2C9W - chains B and C of the 3 polymer chains in the assembly; structure by X-ray diffraction, 1.90 A resolution.

== Chain B ==
Name: Transcription elongation factor B polypeptide 2
Organism: Homo sapiens
UniProtKB: Q15370 (ELOB_HUMAN); residue numbers follow UniProt; this construct covers 1-118
Chain sequence (118 residues; numbered 1 to 118; the number before each row is that of its first residue):
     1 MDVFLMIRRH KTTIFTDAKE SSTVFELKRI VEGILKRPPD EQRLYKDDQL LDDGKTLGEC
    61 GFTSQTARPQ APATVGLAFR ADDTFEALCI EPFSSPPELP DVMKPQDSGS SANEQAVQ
Disordered / not traced: 1, 105-118
UniProt features mapped onto this chain:
  - modified residue: Met-1 (N-acetylmethionine), Thr-84 (Phosphothreonine), Ser-108 (Phosphoserine), Ser-111 (Phosphoserine)
Ion coordination: Ni2+ near Cys-89 (its only coordinating residue here)

== Chain C ==
Name: Transcription elongation factor B polypeptide 1
Organism: Homo sapiens
UniProtKB: Q15369 (ELOC_HUMAN); residues 17-112 here = UniProt positions 17-112
Chain sequence (97 residues; row label = number of the first residue in the row):
    16 MMYVKLISSD GHEFIVKREH ALTSGTIKAM LSGPGQFAEN ETNEVNFREI PSHVLSKVCM
    76 YFTYKVRYTN SSTEIPEFPI APEIALELLM AANFLDC
Disordered / not traced: 16, 46-57, 85-88

== Chain B / chain C interface ==
Pairs across the interface - 55 pairs, chain B then chain C:
  Phe-4(B) / Thr-78(C)
  Met-6(B) / Met-75(C)  hydrophobic
  Arg-8(B) / His-27(C)
  Lys-11(B) / Asp-25(C)  hydrogen bond (side chain-backbone)
  Lys-11(B) / Gly-26(C)
  Lys-11(B) / His-27(C)
  Lys-11(B) / Glu-28(C)  hydrogen bond (backbone-backbone)
  Thr-12(B) / Glu-28(C)
  Thr-12(B) / Ile-30(C)
  Thr-13(B) / Glu-28(C)  hydrogen bond (backbone-backbone)
  Thr-13(B) / Phe-29(C)
  Thr-13(B) / Ile-30(C)  hydrogen bond (backbone-backbone)
  Ile-14(B) / Ile-30(C)
  Phe-15(B) / Phe-29(C)  hydrophobic
  Phe-15(B) / Ile-30(C)  hydrogen bond (backbone-backbone)
  Phe-15(B) / Val-31(C)  hydrophobic
  Phe-15(B) / Ser-71(C)
  Phe-15(B) / Cys-74(C)  hydrophobic
  Phe-15(B) / Met-75(C)  hydrophobic
  Thr-16(B) / Tyr-18(C)  hydrogen bond
  Asp-17(B) / Lys-32(C)  salt bridge
  Ile-34(B) / Tyr-18(C)
  Ile-34(B) / Ile-30(C)  hydrophobic
  Leu-35(B) / Ile-30(C)  hydrophobic
  Arg-68(B) / Tyr-83(C)  hydrogen bond
  Pro-69(B) / Met-75(C)
  Pro-69(B) / Thr-78(C)
  Pro-69(B) / Tyr-79(C)  hydrophobic
  Pro-69(B) / Arg-82(C)
  Pro-69(B) / Tyr-83(C)  hydrophobic
  Gln-70(B) / Met-75(C)
  Gln-70(B) / Pro-91(C)
  Gln-70(B) / Glu-92(C)
  Gln-70(B) / Phe-93(C)
  Pro-72(B) / Met-75(C)
  Glu-91(B) / His-27(C)
  Pro-92(B) / His-27(C)  hydrogen bond (backbone-side chain)
  Phe-93(B) / His-27(C)
  Phe-93(B) / Phe-29(C)  hydrophobic
  Phe-93(B) / Ser-67(C)
  Phe-93(B) / Ser-71(C)
  Ser-94(B) / Asp-25(C)
  Ser-94(B) / Pro-66(C)
  Ser-94(B) / Ser-67(C)  hydrogen bond (backbone-side chain)
  Ser-94(B) / His-68(C)  hydrogen bond
  Ser-95(B) / His-68(C)
  Pro-96(B) / His-68(C)
  Pro-96(B) / Glu-98(C)
  Pro-96(B) / Ile-99(C)  hydrophobic
  Pro-97(B) / Glu-102(C)
  Leu-99(B) / Pro-97(C)
  Leu-99(B) / Glu-98(C)
  Pro-100(B) / Leu-101(C)  hydrophobic
  Met-103(B) / Pro-97(C)
  Met-103(B) / Leu-101(C)  hydrophobic
Also at the interface, not in a pair above, chain B (27 interface residues in all): His-10
Also at the interface, not in a pair above, chain C (28 interface residues in all): Pro-94

== Overview ==
The interface between chain B and chain C involves 27 residues on one side and 28 on the other; the contacts
include 10 hydrogen bonds and 1 salt bridge. Polar contacts include Asp-17(B)/Lys-32(C), Lys-11(B)/Asp-25(C)
and Thr-16(B)/Tyr-18(C).
Chain B is Transcription elongation factor B polypeptide 2 and chain C is Transcription elongation factor B
polypeptide 1, both from Homo sapiens; the structure, Crystal structure of socs-2 in complex with elongin-B
and elongin-C at 1.9A resolution, was determined by X-ray diffraction.
